PDB entry 3FA3 | X-ray diffraction, 2.60 A resolution | chains A and C of the 4 polymer chains in the assembly

== Chain A (and C) ==
Protein: 2,3-dimethylmalate lyase
From: Aspergillus niger
Notes: EC 4.1.3.32; chain C of this document is another copy of the same molecule, construct and numbering; everything in this record applies to it too
Reference sequence: Q2L887 (Q2L887_ASPNG); residues 2-303 here = UniProt positions 2-303
Sequence (302 residues; each row starts with the number of its first residue):
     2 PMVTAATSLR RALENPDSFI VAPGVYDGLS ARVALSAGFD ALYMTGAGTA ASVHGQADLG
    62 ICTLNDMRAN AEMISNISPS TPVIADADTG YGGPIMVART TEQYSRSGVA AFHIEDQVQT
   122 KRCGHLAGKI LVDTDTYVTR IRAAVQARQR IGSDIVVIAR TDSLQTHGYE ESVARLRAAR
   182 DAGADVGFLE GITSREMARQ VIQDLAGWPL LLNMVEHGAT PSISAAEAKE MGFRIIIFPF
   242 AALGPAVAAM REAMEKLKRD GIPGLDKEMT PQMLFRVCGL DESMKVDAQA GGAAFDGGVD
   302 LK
Disordered / not traced: 303

== Chain A / chain C interface ==
Contacting residue pairs (45):
  Pro-2(A) / Gly-153(C)
  Pro-2(A) / Asp-155(C)
  Met-3(A) / Ser-106(C)
  Met-3(A) / Ile-152(C)
  Met-3(A) / Gly-153(C)  hydrogen bond (backbone-backbone)
  Met-3(A) / Ser-154(C)
  Arg-69(A) / Arg-69(C)
  Arg-69(A) / Glu-73(C)  salt bridge
  Glu-73(A) / Arg-69(C)  salt bridge
  Glu-73(A) / Arg-107(C)  salt bridge
  Asn-77(A) / Arg-107(C)  hydrogen bond
  Pro-95(A) / Val-287(C)
  Pro-95(A) / Asp-288(C)
  Pro-95(A) / Ala-291(C)  hydrophobic
  Ile-96(A) / Ser-284(C)
  Ile-96(A) / Phe-296(C)  hydrophobic
  Ser-106(A) / Met-3(C)
  Arg-107(A) / Glu-73(C)  salt bridge
  Arg-107(A) / Asn-77(C)
  Arg-107(A) / Arg-107(C)
  Arg-107(A) / Ser-108(C)
  Thr-140(A) / Ala-291(C)
  Thr-140(A) / Gly-292(C)
  Arg-143(A) / Ala-291(C)  hydrogen bond (side chain-backbone)
  Arg-143(A) / Gly-292(C)
  Ala-144(A) / Ala-291(C)  hydrophobic
  Gln-147(A) / Gln-290(C)  hydrogen bond (side chain-backbone)
  Gln-147(A) / Ala-291(C)
  Arg-151(A) / Gln-290(C)
  Ile-152(A) / Met-3(C)
  Gly-153(A) / Pro-2(C)
  Gly-153(A) / Met-3(C)  hydrogen bond (backbone-backbone)
  Ser-154(A) / Met-3(C)
  Ser-284(A) / Ile-96(C)
  Val-287(A) / Arg-151(C)
  Asp-288(A) / Pro-95(C)
  Gln-290(A) / Gln-147(C)  hydrogen bond (backbone-side chain)
  Gln-290(A) / Arg-151(C)
  Ala-291(A) / Pro-95(C)  hydrophobic
  Ala-291(A) / Thr-140(C)
  Ala-291(A) / Arg-143(C)  hydrogen bond (backbone-side chain)
  Ala-291(A) / Gln-147(C)
  Gly-292(A) / Thr-140(C)
  Gly-293(A) / Thr-140(C)
  Phe-296(A) / Ile-96(C)  hydrophobic
Interface residues without a listed pair, chain A (29 interface residues in all): Thr-5, Ala-99, Gln-104, Val-139
Interface residues without a listed pair, chain C (29 interface residues in all): Thr-5, Ala-99, Ala-144, Gly-293

== Overview ==
The chain A/chain C interface involves 29 residues from each chain; the contacts include 7 hydrogen bonds and
4 salt bridges. Polar contacts include Arg-69(A)/Glu-73(C), Glu-73(A)/Arg-107(C) and Asn-77(A)/Arg-107(C).
Chain A and chain C are both 2,3-dimethylmalate lyase (Aspergillus niger); the structure, Crystal structure of
2,3-dimethylmalate lyase, a PEP mutase/isocitrate lyase superfamily member, trigonal crystal form, was
determined by X-ray diffraction (same publication as 3FA4).
